PDB entry 4O1P | X-ray diffraction, 2.50 A resolution | chains A and B

# Chain A (and B)
Protein: Ribonuclease L
Source organism: Sus scrofa
Notes: chain B of this document is another copy of the same molecule, construct and numbering; everything in this record applies to it too
UniProt: A5H025 (A5H025_PIG); residue numbers follow UniProt; this construct covers 21-732
Amino-acid sequence (717 residues; row label = number of the first residue in the row):
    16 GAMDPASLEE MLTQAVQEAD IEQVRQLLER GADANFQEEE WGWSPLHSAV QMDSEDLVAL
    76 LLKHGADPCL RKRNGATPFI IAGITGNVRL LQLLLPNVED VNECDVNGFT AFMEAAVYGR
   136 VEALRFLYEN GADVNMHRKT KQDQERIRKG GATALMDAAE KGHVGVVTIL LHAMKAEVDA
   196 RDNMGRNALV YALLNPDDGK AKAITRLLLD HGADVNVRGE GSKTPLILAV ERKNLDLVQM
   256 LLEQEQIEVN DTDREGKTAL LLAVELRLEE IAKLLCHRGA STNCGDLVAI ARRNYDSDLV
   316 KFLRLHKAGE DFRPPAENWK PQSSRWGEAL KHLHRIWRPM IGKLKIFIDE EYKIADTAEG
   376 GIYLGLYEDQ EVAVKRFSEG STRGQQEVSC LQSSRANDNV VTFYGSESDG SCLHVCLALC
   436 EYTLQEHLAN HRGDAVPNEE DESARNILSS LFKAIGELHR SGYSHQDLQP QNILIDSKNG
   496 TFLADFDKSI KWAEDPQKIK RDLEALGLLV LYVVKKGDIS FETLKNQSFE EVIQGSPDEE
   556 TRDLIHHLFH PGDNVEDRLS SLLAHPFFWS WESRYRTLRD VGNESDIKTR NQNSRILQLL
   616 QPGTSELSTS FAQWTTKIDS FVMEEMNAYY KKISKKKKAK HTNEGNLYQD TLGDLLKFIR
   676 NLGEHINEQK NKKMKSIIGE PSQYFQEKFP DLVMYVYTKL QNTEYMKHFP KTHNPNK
Unresolved in the structure: 16-21, 322-332, 567-570, 620-621, 644-662, 730-732 (chain B: 16-21, 323-332, 568-570, 618-622, 644-662, 730-732)
Construct notes: expression tag (16-20)
Ion coordination: Mg2+ site 1: Asn487, Asp500 (together with AMP-PNP); Mg2+ site 2: Asp500, Asp502 (together with AMP-PNP)
Residues lining bound ligands:
  - 2'-5'-oligoadenylate trimer (25L; [[(2R,3R,4R,5R)-5-(6-aminopurin-9-yl)-4-[[(2R,3R,4R,5R)-5-(6-aminopurin-9-yl)-4-[[(2R,3S,4R,5R)-5-(6-aminopurin-9-yl)-3,4-dihydroxy-oxolan-2-yl]methoxy-hydroxy-phosphoryl]oxy-3-hydroxy-oxolan-2-yl]methoxy-hydroxy-phosphoryl]oxy-3-hydroxy-oxolan-2-yl]methoxy-hydroxy-phosphoryl] phosphono hydrogen phosphate), molecule 1: Gln32, Glu53, Trp56, Trp58, Ser63, Gln66, Lys87, Asn89, Ile99, Asp120, Asn122, Phe124, Glu129, Val132, Tyr133, Arg153, Lys164
  - 2'-5'-oligoadenylate trimer (25L), molecule 2: Arg307, Arg308, Tyr310, Trp352, Arg353, Phe362, Asp424, Ser426
  - AMP-PNP (ANP; phosphoaminophosphonic acid-adenylate ester): Ile369, Ala370, Asp371, Thr372, Ala373, Ile377, Ala388, Lys390, Val416, Leu432, Ala433, Leu434, Cys435, Thr438, Gln486, Asn487, Leu489, Asp500, Asp502
What the authors report for this chain:
  - Mg2+ coordination: Asn487, Asp500
  - binding site for AMP-PNP: Ala388, Lys390
  - contacts within the chain: Arg308-Trp352 (pi stacking), Lys390-Glu402 (salt bridge)
  - catalytic residues: Tyr663, Lys672, Arg675, Asn676, His680
  - self-association interface (contacts with another copy of this molecule); pairs are residue here / residue on that copy: Glu55-Arg350 (salt bridge), Arg88-Asp364 (salt bridge), Asp158-Lys368 (salt bridge), Ile162-Cys427 (hydrophobic contact), Arg269-Glu394, His347-Glu55 (salt bridge), Glu366-Arg88, Glu383-Arg410 (salt bridge), Asp424-Lys164 (salt bridge), Lys603-Glu683 (salt bridge), Arg675-Glu679 (salt bridge), Lys156, Tyr419, His680
  - binding site for 2'-5'-oligoadenylate trimer: Lys164, Arg308, Trp352, Arg353, Phe362
  - conformationally variable residues (order/disorder transition, side-chain flip): Lys156 to Arg163, Arg308
  - binding site for 2'-5'-oligoadenylate trimer: Tyr310 (proposed by the authors, not directly observed)
  - mutagenesis - D158K, D158K/K368D, D158K/K368E, K164E, R308A, Y310A, W352A, R353E, K368D, A388F, E402A, R410E, D482A, N487A, D500A, K603E, K672A, R675E, R675E/E679R, E679R: decreased catalytic activity
  - mutagenesis - H680A: abolished catalytic activity

# Chain A / chain B interface
Pairs across the interface (130):
  Gln32(A) - Arg307(B)  hydrogen bond
  Gln32(A) - Arg319(B)  hydrogen bond
  Glu55(A) - His347(B)  salt bridge
  Glu55(A) - Arg350(B)  salt bridge
  Glu55(A) - Ile351(B)
  Trp56(A) - Ile351(B)  hydrophobic
  Trp56(A) - Phe362(B)  hydrophobic
  Trp58(A) - Tyr310(B)
  Gln66(A) - Arg307(B)  hydrogen bond (side chain-backbone)
  Gln66(A) - Tyr310(B)
  Gln66(A) - Ser312(B)  hydrogen bond (backbone-side chain)
  Met67(A) - Ser312(B)  hydrogen bond (backbone-side chain)
  Met67(A) - Lys316(B)
  Asp68(A) - Ser312(B)
  Asp68(A) - Lys316(B)
  Lys87(A) - Tyr310(B)
  Arg88(A) - Asp364(B)  salt bridge
  Arg88(A) - Glu366(B)  salt bridge
  Ile99(A) - Tyr310(B)  hydrophobic
  Tyr133(A) - Arg282(B)
  Tyr133(A) - Tyr310(B)
  Lys156(A) - Ile363(B)  hydrogen bond (side chain-backbone)
  Gln157(A) - Asp371(B)
  Asp158(A) - Lys368(B)  salt bridge
  Asp158(A) - Gly375(B)
  Asp158(A) - Tyr378(B)  hydrogen bond
  Asp158(A) - Arg391(B)
  Gln159(A) - Ile363(B)
  Gln159(A) - Arg391(B)  hydrogen bond
  Arg161(A) - Asp371(B)  salt bridge
  Arg161(A) - Thr372(B)  hydrogen bond (side chain-backbone)
  Arg161(A) - Ala373(B)
  Arg161(A) - Gly375(B)
  Ile162(A) - Glu374(B)
  Ile162(A) - Arg391(B)
  Ile162(A) - Phe392(B)
  Ile162(A) - Ser393(B)
  Ile162(A) - Cys427(B)  hydrophobic
  Arg163(A) - Ser393(B)
  Lys164(A) - Asp424(B)  salt bridge
  Lys164(A) - Ser426(B)
  Met199(A) - Ser426(B)
  Arg201(A) - Gly425(B)
  Arg201(A) - Ser426(B)  hydrogen bond
  Glu235(A) - Glu394(B)
  Glu235(A) - Asp424(B)
  Glu235(A) - Gly425(B)
  Gly236(A) - Glu394(B)  hydrogen bond (backbone-side chain)
  Arg269(A) - Glu394(B)  salt bridge
  Arg269(A) - Gly395(B)
  Arg269(A) - Gln400(B)
  Arg282(A) - Tyr133(B)
  Arg307(A) - Gln32(B)  hydrogen bond
  Arg307(A) - Gln66(B)  hydrogen bond (backbone-side chain)
  Tyr310(A) - Trp58(B)
  Tyr310(A) - Gln66(B)
  Tyr310(A) - Lys87(B)
  Tyr310(A) - Ile99(B)  hydrophobic
  Tyr310(A) - Tyr133(B)
  Ser312(A) - Gln66(B)  hydrogen bond (side chain-backbone)
  Ser312(A) - Met67(B)  hydrogen bond (side chain-backbone)
  Ser312(A) - Asp68(B)
  Lys316(A) - Met67(B)
  Lys316(A) - Asp68(B)  hydrogen bond (side chain-backbone)
  Arg319(A) - Gln32(B)  hydrogen bond
  His347(A) - Glu55(B)  salt bridge
  Arg350(A) - Glu55(B)  salt bridge
  Ile351(A) - Glu55(B)
  Phe362(A) - Trp56(B)  hydrophobic
  Ile363(A) - Lys156(B)  hydrogen bond (backbone-side chain)
  Ile363(A) - Gln159(B)
  Asp364(A) - Arg88(B)  salt bridge
  Lys368(A) - Asp158(B)  salt bridge
  Asp371(A) - Gln157(B)
  Asp371(A) - Arg161(B)  salt bridge
  Thr372(A) - Arg161(B)
  Ala373(A) - Arg161(B)
  Glu374(A) - Arg161(B)
  Glu374(A) - Ile162(B)
  Gly375(A) - Asp158(B)
  Gly375(A) - Ile162(B)
  Tyr378(A) - Asp158(B)  hydrogen bond
  Glu383(A) - Gln407(B)
  Glu383(A) - Arg410(B)  salt bridge
  Gln385(A) - Gln407(B)
  Gln385(A) - Ser408(B)
  Arg391(A) - Asp158(B)
  Arg391(A) - Gln159(B)  hydrogen bond
  Arg391(A) - Ile162(B)
  Phe392(A) - Ile162(B)
  Ser393(A) - Ile162(B)
  Ser393(A) - Arg163(B)
  Glu394(A) - Glu235(B)
  Glu394(A) - Gly236(B)  hydrogen bond (side chain-backbone)
  Glu394(A) - Arg269(B)  salt bridge
  Gly395(A) - Arg269(B)
  Gln400(A) - Arg269(B)
  Gln407(A) - Glu383(B)
  Gln407(A) - Gln385(B)
  Ser408(A) - Gln385(B)
  Arg410(A) - Glu383(B)  salt bridge
  Arg410(A) - Arg410(B)
  Arg410(A) - Thr417(B)
  Arg410(A) - Tyr419(B)  hydrogen bond (side chain-backbone)
  Asp413(A) - Asp413(B)
  Thr417(A) - Arg410(B)
  Tyr419(A) - Arg410(B)  hydrogen bond (backbone-side chain)
  Asp424(A) - Lys164(B)  salt bridge
  Asp424(A) - Glu235(B)
  Gly425(A) - Arg201(B)
  Gly425(A) - Glu235(B)
  Ser426(A) - Lys164(B)
  Ser426(A) - Met199(B)
  Ser426(A) - Arg201(B)  hydrogen bond
  Cys427(A) - Ile162(B)  hydrophobic
  Glu457(A) - Lys726(B)  salt bridge
  Arg591(A) - Arg591(B)
  Asn598(A) - Glu679(B)  hydrogen bond (side chain-backbone)
  Lys603(A) - Glu679(B)
  Lys603(A) - Glu683(B)  salt bridge
  Arg675(A) - Glu679(B)  salt bridge
  Glu679(A) - Asn598(B)  hydrogen bond (backbone-side chain)
  Glu679(A) - Lys603(B)
  Glu679(A) - Arg675(B)  salt bridge
  Glu679(A) - Glu679(B)
  Asn682(A) - Ser600(B)
  Glu683(A) - Ser600(B)
  Glu683(A) - Lys603(B)  salt bridge
  Gln684(A) - Thr604(B)
  Lys726(A) - Glu457(B)  salt bridge
Other interface residues (no listed pair), chain A (87 interface residues in all): Ile96, Gly234, Asn309, Lys358, Glu366, Tyr382, Phe418, Ser421, Ser423, Glu472, Arg475, Lys493, Asp595, Ser600, Thr604, His680
Other interface residues (no listed pair), chain B (87 interface residues in all): Ile96, Gly234, Asn309, Gln337, Lys358, Tyr382, Phe418, Ser421, Ser423, Glu472, Lys493, Asp595, His680, Asn682, Gln684

# In short
The chain A/chain B interface involves 87 residues from each chain, with 26 hydrogen bonds and 23 salt
bridges. Polar contacts include Glu55(A)-His347(B), Glu55(A)-Arg350(B) and Arg88(A)-Asp364(B). The paper
reports catalytic residues Tyr663(A), Lys672(A) and Arg675(A) among others; D158K, D158K/K368D and D158K/K368E
of chain A, among others, reduce catalytic activity; 21 substitutions were tested in all.
Chain A and chain B are both Ribonuclease L (Sus scrofa); the structure, Crystal Structure of RNase L in
complex with 2-5A and AMP-PNP, was determined by X-ray diffraction together with 4O1O from the same study.
